8H40 - chains B and E of the 11 polymer chains in the assembly; structure by electron microscopy, 3.60 A resolution.

# Chain B
Name: DNA-directed RNA polymerase subunit beta'
Notes: EC 2.7.7.6
UniProt: P22705 (RPOC2_NOSS1); residues 1-1350 here correspond to UniProt positions 6-1355 (UniProt number = residue number + 5)
Sequence (1350 residues; row label = number of the first residue in the row):
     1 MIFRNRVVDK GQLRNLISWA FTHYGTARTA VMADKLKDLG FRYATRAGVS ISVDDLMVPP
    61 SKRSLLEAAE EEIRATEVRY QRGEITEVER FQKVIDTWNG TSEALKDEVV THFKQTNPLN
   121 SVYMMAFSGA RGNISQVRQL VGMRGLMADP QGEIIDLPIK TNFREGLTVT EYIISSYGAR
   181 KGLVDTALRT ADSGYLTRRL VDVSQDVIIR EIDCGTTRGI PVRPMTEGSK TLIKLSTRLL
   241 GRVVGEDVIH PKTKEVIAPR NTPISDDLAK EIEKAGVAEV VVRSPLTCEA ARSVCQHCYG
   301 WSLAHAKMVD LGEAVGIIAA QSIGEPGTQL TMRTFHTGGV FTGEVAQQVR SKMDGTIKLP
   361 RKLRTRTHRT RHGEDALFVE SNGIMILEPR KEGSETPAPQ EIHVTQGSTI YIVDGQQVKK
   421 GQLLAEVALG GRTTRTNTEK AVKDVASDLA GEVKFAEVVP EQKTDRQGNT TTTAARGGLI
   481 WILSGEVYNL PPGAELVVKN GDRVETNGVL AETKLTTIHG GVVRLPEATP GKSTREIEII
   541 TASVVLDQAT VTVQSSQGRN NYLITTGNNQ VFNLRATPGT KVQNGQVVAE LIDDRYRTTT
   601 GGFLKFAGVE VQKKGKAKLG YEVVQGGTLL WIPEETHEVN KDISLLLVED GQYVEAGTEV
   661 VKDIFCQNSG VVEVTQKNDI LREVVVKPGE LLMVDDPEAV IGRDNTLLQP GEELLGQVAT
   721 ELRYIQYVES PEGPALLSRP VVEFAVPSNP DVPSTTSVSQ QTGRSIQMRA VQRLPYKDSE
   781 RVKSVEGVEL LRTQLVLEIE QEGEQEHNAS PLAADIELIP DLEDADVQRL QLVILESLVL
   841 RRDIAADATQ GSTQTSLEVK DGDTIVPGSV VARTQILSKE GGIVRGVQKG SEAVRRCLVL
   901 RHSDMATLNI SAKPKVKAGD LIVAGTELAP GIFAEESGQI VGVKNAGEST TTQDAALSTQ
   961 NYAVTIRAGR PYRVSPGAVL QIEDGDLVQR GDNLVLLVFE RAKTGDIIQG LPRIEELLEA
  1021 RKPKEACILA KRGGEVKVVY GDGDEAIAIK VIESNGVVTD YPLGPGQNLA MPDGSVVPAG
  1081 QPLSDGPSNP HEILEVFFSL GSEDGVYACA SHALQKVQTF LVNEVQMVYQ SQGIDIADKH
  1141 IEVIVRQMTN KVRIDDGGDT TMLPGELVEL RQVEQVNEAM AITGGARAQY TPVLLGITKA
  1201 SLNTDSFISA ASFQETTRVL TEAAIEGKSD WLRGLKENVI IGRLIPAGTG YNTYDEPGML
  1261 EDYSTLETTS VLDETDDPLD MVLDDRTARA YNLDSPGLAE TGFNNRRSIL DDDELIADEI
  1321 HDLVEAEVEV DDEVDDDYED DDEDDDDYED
Disordered / not traced: 333-346, 430-436, 945-960, 1255-1350
Cystine bridges: Cys214-Cys295
Swiss-Prot annotation at these positions:
  - binding site (Zn(2+)): Cys214, Cys288, Cys295, Cys298

# Chain E
Name: DNA-directed RNA polymerase subunit gamma
Notes: EC 2.7.7.6
UniProt: P22704 (RPOC1_NOSS1); residue numbers follow UniProt; this construct covers 1-625
Sequence (625 residues; numbered 1 to 625; the number before each row is that of its first residue):
     1 MRPAQTNQFD YVKIGLASPE RIRQWGERTL PNGQVVGEVT KPETINYRTL KPEMDGLFCE
    61 RIFGPAKDWE CHCGKYKRVR HRGIVCERCG VEVTESRVRR HRMGYIKLAA PVAHVWYLKG
   121 IPSYISILLD MPLRDVEQIV YFNSYVVLSP GNAETLTYKQ LLSEDQWLEI EDQIYSEDSQ
   181 LQGVEVGIGA EALLRLLADI NLEQEAESLR EEIGSAKGQK RAKLIKRLRV IDNFIATGSK
   241 PEWMVMTVIP VIPPDLRPMV QLDGGRFATS DLNDLYRRVI NRNNRLARLQ EILAPEIIVR
   301 NEKRMLQEAV DALIDNGRRG RTVVGANNRP LKSLSDIIEG KQGRFRQNLL GKRVDYSGRS
   361 VIVVGPKLKI HQCGLPREMA IELFQPFVIN RLIRSGMVNN IKAAKKLISR NDPSVWDVLE
   421 EVIEGHPVML NRAPTLHRLG IQAFEPILVE GRAIQLHPLV CPAFNADFDG DQMAVHVPLS
   481 LESQAEARLL MLASNNILSP ATGRPIITPS QDMVLGAYYL TAENPGATKG AGKYFASLDD
   541 VIMAFQQEQI DLHAYVYVRF DGDVESDQPD TEPVKVTTNE DGSRTVLYKY RRVREDAQGN
   601 VISQYIYTTP GRVIYNKAIQ EALAS
Disordered / not traced: 1-5

# Interface between chain B and chain E
Contacting residue pairs (120):
  Ile2(B) - Asp563(E)
  Ile2(B) - Val564(E)
  Ile2(B) - Glu565(E)
  Ile2(B) - Asn616(E)
  Phe3(B) - Phe560(E)  hydrophobic
  Phe3(B) - Asp563(E)  hydrogen bond (backbone-backbone)
  Phe3(B) - Val564(E)
  Phe3(B) - Glu565(E)  hydrogen bond (backbone-backbone)
  Phe3(B) - Thr608(E)
  Phe3(B) - Asn616(E)
  Arg4(B) - Glu565(E)
  Arg4(B) - Asn616(E)  hydrogen bond (backbone-side chain)
  Asn5(B) - Val564(E)
  Asn5(B) - Glu565(E)  hydrogen bond (backbone-backbone)
  Asn5(B) - Ser566(E)  hydrogen bond
  Asn5(B) - Asp567(E)  hydrogen bond (backbone-backbone)
  Asn5(B) - Tyr590(E)
  Asn5(B) - Thr608(E)
  Asn5(B) - Arg612(E)  hydrogen bond (backbone-side chain)
  Arg6(B) - Thr521(E)  hydrogen bond (backbone-side chain)
  Arg6(B) - Glu565(E)
  Arg6(B) - Asp567(E)
  Arg6(B) - Arg612(E)
  Val7(B) - Tyr518(E)  hydrophobic
  Val7(B) - Thr521(E)
  Val7(B) - Ala522(E)  hydrophobic
  Val8(B) - Ala517(E)
  Val8(B) - Tyr518(E)  hydrogen bond (backbone-backbone)
  Val8(B) - Thr521(E)
  Val8(B) - Tyr615(E)
  Asp9(B) - Val514(E)
  Asp9(B) - Tyr518(E)
  Leu13(B) - Pro509(E)  hydrophobic
  Leu13(B) - Tyr615(E)
  Arg14(B) - Pro505(E)
  Arg14(B) - Thr508(E)
  Ile17(B) - Ile507(E)
  Phe21(B) - Leu498(E)  hydrophobic
  Tyr24(B) - Leu623(E)
  Arg28(B) - Leu623(E)
  Ala33(B) - Leu459(E)  hydrophobic
  Asp34(B) - Lys369(E)
  Asp34(B) - Ile370(E)
  Asp34(B) - Leu459(E)
  Lys37(B) - His457(E)
  Lys37(B) - Pro458(E)
  Lys37(B) - Met513(E)
  Gly40(B) - Met513(E)
  Gly40(B) - Gly516(E)
  Phe41(B) - Asp512(E)
  Phe41(B) - Met513(E)  hydrophobic
  Tyr43(B) - Leu520(E)  hydrophobic
  Ala44(B) - Gly516(E)
  Ala47(B) - Tyr519(E)
  Pro118(B) - Asn524(E)
  Leu119(B) - Tyr518(E)  hydrophobic
  Leu119(B) - Ala522(E)  hydrophobic
  Leu119(B) - Glu523(E)
  Leu119(B) - Asn524(E)
  Leu119(B) - His553(E)
  Tyr123(B) - Tyr518(E)  hydrogen bond (backbone-side chain)
  Met124(B) - Leu515(E)  hydrophobic
  Met124(B) - Tyr518(E)
  Met124(B) - Tyr519(E)  hydrophobic
  Met125(B) - Leu515(E)  hydrophobic
  Ser128(B) - Tyr518(E)
  Gly129(B) - Val514(E)
  Thr197(B) - Leu436(E)
  Arg198(B) - Arg346(E)
  Leu303(B) - Leu498(E)
  Leu303(B) - Ser499(E)
  Leu303(B) - Pro500(E)
  Leu303(B) - Ala501(E)
  Leu303(B) - Thr502(E)
  Leu303(B) - Gly503(E)
  Ala304(B) - Arg438(E)
  Ala304(B) - Leu498(E)
  Ala304(B) - Ser499(E)
  Ala304(B) - Pro500(E)  hydrophobic
  His305(B) - Leu498(E)
  Gln321(B) - Leu436(E)
  Gln321(B) - His437(E)
  Gln321(B) - Arg438(E)  hydrogen bond (side chain-backbone)
  Ala1137(B) - Ala501(E)
  Leu1163(B) - Ile225(E)  hydrophobic
  Phe1207(B) - Val12(E)  hydrophobic
  Phe1207(B) - Ile14(E)  hydrophobic
  Ser1212(B) - Phe345(E)
  Ser1212(B) - Leu350(E)
  Thr1216(B) - Ile338(E)
  Thr1216(B) - Glu339(E)
  Thr1216(B) - Phe345(E)
  Thr1217(B) - Trp116(E)
  Thr1217(B) - Glu339(E)
  Leu1220(B) - Ile14(E)  hydrophobic
  Leu1220(B) - Trp116(E)  hydrophobic
  Glu1222(B) - Tyr124(E)  hydrogen bond
  Ala1223(B) - Ile14(E)
  Ala1224(B) - Ile14(E)
  Ala1224(B) - Gly15(E)
  Ala1224(B) - Leu16(E)  hydrophobic
  Ile1225(B) - Tyr124(E)  hydrophobic
  Ile1225(B) - Asn233(E)
  Ile1225(B) - Thr237(E)
  Glu1226(B) - Asn233(E)  hydrogen bond
  Gly1227(B) - Lys13(E)  hydrogen bond (backbone-side chain)
  Gly1227(B) - Ile14(E)
  Lys1228(B) - Ile14(E)
  Ser1229(B) - Tyr11(E)
  Ser1229(B) - Val12(E)  hydrogen bond (side chain-backbone)
  Asp1230(B) - Tyr11(E)
  Asp1230(B) - Val12(E)  hydrogen bond (backbone-backbone)
  Trp1231(B) - Asp10(E)
  Trp1231(B) - Tyr11(E)
  Leu1232(B) - Phe9(E)  hydrophobic
  Leu1232(B) - Asp10(E)
  Leu1232(B) - Val12(E)  hydrophobic
  Ile1240(B) - Leu349(E)  hydrophobic
  Arg1243(B) - Thr6(E)  hydrogen bond (side chain-backbone)
  Arg1243(B) - Phe9(E)
Also at the interface, not in a pair above, chain B (72 interface residues in all): Lys10, Ala30, Met32, Lys35, Leu36, Leu39, Arg131, Ser302, Ala306, Ala320, Ser322, Glu325, Asp1135, Ile1136, His1140, Ala1211, Arg1218
Also at the interface, not in a pair above, chain E (76 interface residues in all): Ile121, Arg229, Phe234, Ser239, Gln511, Pro525, Ile606, Val613, Ile614, Ala618, Ile619, Ala622

# Overview
Chain B and chain E form an interface of 72 and 76 residues respectively, with 17 hydrogen bonds. Among the
polar pairs are Arg4(B)-Asn616(E), Asn5(B)-Ser566(E) and Asn5(B)-Arg612(E). Curated annotation (UniProt) lists
4 Zn2+-binding residues on chain B.
Chain B is DNA-directed RNA polymerase subunit beta' and chain E is DNA-directed RNA polymerase subunit gamma;
the structure, Cryo-EM structure of the transcription activation complex NtcA-TAC, was determined by electron
microscopy (same publication as 8H3V and 8H3Z).
